Entry 7F0D (electron microscopy, 3.30 A resolution); this record covers chains A and W of the 31 polymer chains in the assembly.

# Chain A
Molecule: 23S rRNA
Organism: Mycobacterium tuberculosis H37Ra
Sequence (3138 nucleotides; numbered 1 to 3138; the number before each row is that of its first residue):
     1 UUGUAAGUGU CUAAGGGCGC AUGGUGGAUG CCUUGGCAUC GAGAGCCGAU GAAGGACGUG
    61 GGAGGCUGCG AUAUGCCUCG GGGAGCUGUC AACCGAGCGU GGAUCCGAGG AUUUCCGAAU
   121 GGGGAAACCC AGCACGAGUG AUGUCGUGCU ACCCGCAUCU GAAUAUAUAG GGUGCGGGAG
   181 GGAACGCGGG GAAGUGAAAC AUCUCAGUAC CCGUAGGAGG AGAAAACAAU UGUGAUUCCG
   241 CAAGUAGUGG CGAGCGAACG CGGAACAGGC UAAACCGCAC GCAUGGGUAA CCGGGUAGGG
   301 GUUGUGUGUG CGGGGUUGUG GGAGGAUAUG UCUCAGCGCU ACCCGGCUGA GAGGCAGUCA
   361 GAAAGUGUCG UGGUUAGCGG AAGUGGCCUG GGAUGGUCUG CCGUAGACGG UGAGAGCCCG
   421 GUACGCGAAA ACCCGGCACC UGCCUAGUAU CAAUUCCCGA GUAGCAGCGG GCCCGUGGAA
   481 UCCGCUGUGA AUCCGCCGGG ACCACCCGGU AAGCCUAAAU ACUCCUCGAU GACCGAUAGC
   541 GGAUUAGUAC CGUGAGGGAA UGGUGAAAAG UACCCCGGGA GGGGAGUGAA AGAGUACCUG
   601 AAACCGUGUG CCUACAAUCC GUCAGAGCCU CCUUUUCCUC UCCGGAGGAG GGUGGUGAUG
   661 GCGUGCCUUU UGAAGAAUGA GCCUGCGAGU CAGGGACAUG UCGCAAGGUU AACCCGUGUG
   721 GGGUAGCCGC AGCGAAAGCG AGUCUGAAUA GGGCGACCCA CACGCGCAUA CGCGCGUGUG
   781 AAUAGUGGCG UGUUCUGGAC CCGAAGCGGA GUGAUCUACC CAUGGCCAGG GUGAAGCGCG
   841 GGUAAGACCG CGUGGAGGCC CGAACCCACU UAGGUUGAAG ACUGAGGGGA UGAGCUGUGG
   901 GUAGGGGUGA AAGGCCAAUC AAACUCCGUG AUAGCUGGUU CUCCCCGAAA UGCAUUUAGG
   961 UGCAGCGUUG CGUGGUUCAC CGCGGAGGUA GAGCUACUGG AUGGCCGAUG GGCCCUACUA
  1021 GGUUACUGAC GUCAGCCAAA CUCCGAAUGC CGUGGUGUAA AGCGUGGCAG UGAGACGGCG
  1081 GGGGAUAAGC UCCGUACGUC GAAAGGGAAA CAGCCCAGAU CGCCGGCUAA GGCCCCCAAG
  1141 CGUGUGCUAA GUGGGAAAGG AUGUGCAGUC GCAAAGACAA CCAGGAGGUU GGCUUAGAAG
  1201 CAGCCACCCU UGAAAGAGUG CGUAAUAGCU CACUGGUCAA GUGAUUGUGC GCCGAUAAUG
  1261 UAGCGGGGCU CAAGCACACC GCCGAAGCCG CGGCACAUCC ACCUUGUGGU GGGUGUGGGU
  1321 AGGGGAGCGU CCCUCAUUCA GCGAAGCCAC CGGGUGACCG GUGGUGGAGG GUGGGGGAGU
  1381 GAGAAUGCAG GCAUGAGUAG CGACAAGGCA AGUGAGAACC UUGCCCGCCG AAAGACCAAG
  1441 GGUUCCUGGG CCAGGCCAGU CCGCCCAGGG UGAGUCGGGA CCUAAGGCGA GGCCGACAGG
  1501 CGUAGUCGAU GGACAACGGG UUGAUAUUCC CGUACCCGUG UGUGGGCGCC CGUGACGAAU
  1561 CAGCGGUACU AACCACCCAA AACCGGAUCG AUCACUCCCC UUCGGGGGUG UGGAGUUCUG
  1621 GGGCUGCGUG GGAACUUCGC UGGUAGUAGU CAAGCGAAGG GGUGACGCAG GAAGGUAGCC
  1681 GUACCAGUCA GUGGUAACAC UGGGGCAAGC CGGUAGGGAG AGCGAUAGGC AAAUCCGUCG
  1741 CUCACUAAUC CUGAGAGGUG ACGCAUAGCC GGUUGAGGCG AAUUCGGUGA UCCUCUGCUG
  1801 CCAAGAAAAG CCUCUAGCGA GCACACACAC GGCCCGUACC CCAAACCGAC ACAGGUGGUC
  1861 AGGUAGAGCA UACCAAGGCG UACGAGAUAA CUAUGGUUAA GGAACUCGGC AAAAUGCCCC
  1921 CGUAACUUCG GGAGAAGGGG GACCGGAAUA UCGUGAACAC CCUUGCGGUG GGAGCGGGAU
  1981 CCGGUCGCAG AAACCAGUGA GGAGCGACUG UUUACUAAAA ACACAGGUCC GUGCGAAGUC
  2041 GCAAGACGAU GUAUACGGAC UGACGCCUGC CCGGUGCUGG AAGGUUAAGA GGACCCGUUA
  2101 ACCCGCAAGG GUGAAGCGGA GAAUUUAAGC CCCAGUAAAC GGCGGUGGUA ACUAUAACCA
  2161 UCCUAAGGUA GCGAAAUUCC UUGUCGGGUA AGUUCCGACC UGCACGAAUG GCGUAACGAC
  2221 UUCUCAACUG UCUCAACCAU AGACUCGGCG AAAUUGCACU ACGAGUAAAG AUGCUCGUUA
  2281 CGCGCGGCAG GACGAAAAGA CCCCGGGACC UUCACUACAA CUUGGUAUUG AUGUUCGGUA
  2341 CGGUUUGUGU AGGAUAGGUG GGAGACUGUG AAACCUCGAC GCCAGUUGGG GCGGAGUCGU
  2401 UGUUGAAAUA CCACUCUGAU CGUAUUGGGC AUCUAACCUC GAACCCUGAA UCGGGUUUAG
  2461 GGACAGUGCC UGGCGGGUAG UUUAACUGGG GCGGUUGCCU CCUAAAAUGU AACGGAGGCG
  2521 CCCAAAGGUU CCCUCAACCU GGACGGCAAU CAGGUGGCGA GUGUAAAUGC ACAAGGGAGC
  2581 UUGACUGCGA GACUUACAAG UCAAGCAGGG ACGAAAGUCG GGAUUAGUGA UCCGGCACCC
  2641 CCGAGUGGAA GGGGUGUCGC UCAACGGAUA AAAGGUACCC CGGGGAUAAC AGGCUGAUCU
  2701 UCCCCAAGAG UCCAUAUCGA CGGGAUGGUU UGGCACCUCG AUGUCGGCUC GUCGCAUCCU
  2761 GGGGCUGGAG CAGGUCCCAA GGGUUGGGCU GUUCGCCCAU UAAAGCGGCA CGCGAGCUGG
  2821 GUUUAGAACG UCGUGAGACA GUUCGGUCUC UAUCCGCCGC GCGCGUCAGA AACUUGAGGA
  2881 AACCUGUCCC UAGUACGAGA GGACCGGGAC GGACGAACCU CUGGUGCACC AGUUGUCCCG
  2941 CCAGGGGCAC CGCUGGAUAG CCACGUUCGG UCAGGAUAAC CGCUGAAAGC AUCUAAGCGG
  3001 GAAACCUUCU CCAAGAUCAG GUUUCUCACC CACUUGGUGG GAUAAGGCCC CCCGCAGAAC
  3061 ACGGGUUCAA UAGGUCAGAC CUGGAAGCUC AGUAAUGGGU GUAGGGAACU GGUGCUAACC
  3121 GGCCGAAAAC UUACAACA
Disordered / not traced: 1-4, 1013-1022, 3133-3138
Bound ions: Mg2+ near A2300 (its only coordinating residue here)
Residues lining bound ligands: clarithromycin (CTY): U875, A2295, A2296, A2297, A2300, A2741, G2743, U2847, C2848, U2849

# Chain W
Name: 50S ribosomal protein L27
Organism: Mycobacterium tuberculosis H37Ra
UniProtKB: A0A045K0G1 (A0A045K0G1_MYCTX); residues 1-86 here = UniProt positions 1-86
Amino-acid sequence (86 residues; each row starts with the number of its first residue):
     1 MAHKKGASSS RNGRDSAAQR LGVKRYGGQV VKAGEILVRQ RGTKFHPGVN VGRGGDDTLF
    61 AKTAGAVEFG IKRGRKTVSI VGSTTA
Disordered / not traced: 1-11, 86

# Interface between chain A and chain W
Pairs across the interface - 87 pairs, chain A then chain W:
  G984(A) / Tyr-26(W)  base contact
  G984(A) / Gly-27(W)  hydrogen bond to the base
  G985(A) / Tyr-26(W)  base contact
  G985(A) / Gly-27(W)  hydrogen bond to the sugar
  G985(A) / Phe-69(W)  sugar contact
  A986(A) / Val-23(W)  sugar contact
  A986(A) / Tyr-26(W)  base contact
  A986(A) / Phe-45(W)  sugar contact
  A986(A) / Phe-69(W)  sugar contact
  G987(A) / Lys-44(W)  sugar contact
  G988(A) / Lys-44(W)  salt bridge to the phosphate
  C1051(A) / Tyr-26(W)  sugar contact
  C1051(A) / Gln-29(W)  hydrogen bond to the sugar
  G1052(A) / Gly-28(W)  hydrogen bond to the sugar
  G1052(A) / Gln-29(W)  hydrogen bond to the sugar
  C2499(A) / Arg-14(W)  base contact
  C2499(A) / Ser-16(W)  base contact
  C2499(A) / Ala-17(W)  hydrogen bond to the phosphate
  C2499(A) / Gln-19(W)  hydrogen bond to the phosphate
  U2500(A) / Arg-14(W)  base contact
  U2500(A) / Asp-15(W)  base contact
  U2500(A) / Ser-16(W)  hydrogen bond to the phosphate
  U2500(A) / Ala-17(W)  phosphate contact
  U2500(A) / Gln-19(W)  phosphate contact
  C2501(A) / Arg-14(W)  hydrogen bond to the base
  C2501(A) / Asp-15(W)  hydrogen bond to the base
  C2502(A) / Asp-15(W)  hydrogen bond to the base
  U2503(A) / Asp-15(W)  base contact
  A2507(A) / Tyr-26(W)  hydrogen bond to the sugar
  U2508(A) / Arg-20(W)  phosphate contact
  U2508(A) / Leu-21(W)  sugar contact
  G2509(A) / Ala-18(W)  phosphate contact
  G2509(A) / Gln-19(W)  phosphate contact
  G2509(A) / Arg-20(W)  hydrogen bond to the phosphate
  U2510(A) / Ala-18(W)  phosphate contact
  G2515(A) / Asn-12(W)  base contact
  G2515(A) / Gly-13(W)  base contact
  G2515(A) / Arg-14(W)  base contact
  A2516(A) / Asn-12(W)  base contact
  A2516(A) / Arg-14(W)  hydrogen bond to the base
  G2517(A) / Arg-14(W)  hydrogen bond to the base
  G2518(A) / Arg-14(W)  base contact
  U2568(A) / Arg-41(W)  hydrogen bond to the sugar
  U2568(A) / Gly-42(W)  hydrogen bond to the sugar
  G2569(A) / Gly-42(W)  sugar contact
  G2569(A) / Thr-43(W)  sugar contact
  G2569(A) / Lys-44(W)  phosphate contact
  C2570(A) / Thr-77(W)  phosphate contact
  A2574(A) / Thr-43(W)  base contact
  A2574(A) / His-46(W)  base contact
  A2574(A) / Arg-53(W)  base contact
  A2590(A) / Ala-33(W)  base contact
  A2590(A) / Gly-34(W)  base contact
  G2591(A) / Lys-32(W)  sugar contact
  G2591(A) / Ala-33(W)  hydrogen bond to the sugar
  G2591(A) / Gly-34(W)  hydrogen bond to the base
  G2591(A) / Glu-35(W)  sugar contact
  A2592(A) / Arg-25(W)  hydrogen bond to the phosphate
  A2592(A) / Lys-32(W)  phosphate contact
  A2592(A) / Gly-34(W)  sugar contact
  A2592(A) / Glu-35(W)  sugar contact
  A2592(A) / Ile-36(W)  hydrogen bond to the sugar
  C2593(A) / Lys-24(W)  sugar contact
  C2593(A) / Arg-25(W)  salt bridge to the phosphate
  C2593(A) / Arg-39(W)  hydrogen bond to the base
  U2594(A) / Arg-20(W)  hydrogen bond to the phosphate
  U2595(A) / Arg-20(W)  salt bridge to the phosphate
  U2601(A) / Arg-39(W)  hydrogen bond to the base
  U2601(A) / Asp-56(W)  hydrogen bond to the sugar
  C2602(A) / Ile-36(W)  base contact
  C2602(A) / Gly-54(W)  phosphate contact
  C2602(A) / Gly-55(W)  hydrogen bond to the phosphate
  C2602(A) / Asp-56(W)  sugar contact
  C2602(A) / Thr-58(W)  hydrogen bond to the sugar
  A2603(A) / Gly-54(W)  phosphate contact
  A2603(A) / Gly-55(W)  hydrogen bond to the phosphate
  A2603(A) / Phe-60(W)  phosphate contact
  A2604(A) / Phe-60(W)  sugar contact
  A2604(A) / Lys-62(W)  sugar contact
  U2624(A) / Arg-41(W)  hydrogen bond to the sugar
  U2624(A) / Gly-42(W)  base contact
  U2624(A) / Gly-55(W)  sugar contact
  U2624(A) / Asp-56(W)  phosphate contact
  U2624(A) / Asp-57(W)  sugar contact
  U2625(A) / Gln-19(W)  sugar contact
  U2625(A) / Arg-41(W)  hydrogen bond to the sugar
  U2625(A) / Asp-56(W)  phosphate contact
Interface residues without a listed pair, chain A (41 interface residues in all): C1050, U2496, C2498, C2572, A2623
Interface residues without a listed pair, chain W (41 interface residues in all): Gly-74, Arg-75

# Summary
Chain A and chain W each contribute 41 residues to their interface, with 30 hydrogen bonds and 3 salt bridges.
Polar contacts include G984(A)/Gly-27(W), C2501(A)/Arg-14(W) and C2501(A)/Asp-15(W). Ligands of chain A:
clarithromycin.
Chain A is 23S rRNA and chain W is 50S ribosomal protein L27, both from Mycobacterium tuberculosis H37Ra; the
structure, Cryo-EM structure of Mycobacterium tuberculosis 50S ribosome subunit bound with clarithromycin, was
determined by electron microscopy.
